PDB entry 8HVP | X-ray diffraction, 2.50 A resolution | chains A and B of the 3 polymer chains in the assembly

== Chain A (and B) ==
Name: HIV-1 protease
Source organism: Human immunodeficiency virus 1
Notes: chain B of this document is another copy of the same molecule, construct and numbering; everything in this record applies to it too
UniProt: P03369 (POL_HV1A2); residues 1-99 here correspond to UniProt positions 57-155 (UniProt number = residue number + 56)
Sequence (99 residues; each row starts with the number of its first residue):
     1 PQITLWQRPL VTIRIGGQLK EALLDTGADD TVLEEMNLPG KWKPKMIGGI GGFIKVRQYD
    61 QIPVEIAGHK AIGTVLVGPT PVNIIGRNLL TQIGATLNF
Modified / non-standard residues: Ala67 (alpha-aminobutyric acid; ABA); Ala95 (alpha-aminobutyric acid; ABA)
Differences from the reference sequence: conflict Ala67 (Cys123 in P03369), Ala95 (Cys151 in P03369)

== How chain A and chain B interact ==
Residue-residue contacts (83):
  Pro1(A) - Leu97(B)
  Pro1(A) - Asn98(B)
  Pro1(A) - Phe99(B)  hydrogen bond (backbone-backbone)
  Gln2(A) - Thr96(B)
  Gln2(A) - Leu97(B)
  Gln2(A) - Asn98(B)
  Ile3(A) - Thr96(B)
  Ile3(A) - Leu97(B)  hydrogen bond (backbone-backbone)
  Leu5(A) - Thr26(B)
  Leu5(A) - Arg87(B)  hydrogen bond (backbone-side chain)
  Leu5(A) - Leu90(B)  hydrophobic
  Leu5(A) - Thr91(B)
  Leu5(A) - Ala95(B)
  Trp6(A) - Thr91(B)
  Gln7(A) - Arg87(B)
  Arg8(A) - Asp29(B)  salt bridge
  Arg8(A) - Arg87(B)
  Pro9(A) - Thr26(B)
  Leu24(A) - Thr26(B)  hydrogen bond (backbone-side chain)
  Leu24(A) - Leu97(B)  hydrophobic
  Asp25(A) - Asp25(B)
  Asp25(A) - Thr26(B)
  Asp25(A) - Gly27(B)
  Thr26(A) - Pro9(B)
  Thr26(A) - Leu24(B)  hydrogen bond (side chain-backbone)
  Thr26(A) - Asp25(B)
  Thr26(A) - Thr26(B)  hydrogen bond (side chain-backbone)
  Thr26(A) - Leu97(B)
  Gly27(A) - Asp25(B)
  Asp29(A) - Arg8(B)  salt bridge
  Gly48(A) - Ile50(B)
  Gly49(A) - Ile50(B)
  Ile50(A) - Ile47(B)
  Ile50(A) - Gly48(B)
  Ile50(A) - Ile50(B)
  Ile50(A) - Ile54(B)
  Gly51(A) - Ile50(B)  hydrogen bond (backbone-backbone)
  Gly51(A) - Gly51(B)
  Gly51(A) - Gly52(B)
  Gly51(A) - Ile54(B)
  Gly52(A) - Gly51(B)
  Ile54(A) - Ile50(B)  hydrophobic
  Ile66(A) - Phe99(B)
  Ala67(A) - Phe99(B)
  His69(A) - Phe99(B)
  Thr80(A) - Ile50(B)
  Pro81(A) - Gly49(B)
  Pro81(A) - Ile50(B)
  Arg87(A) - Leu5(B)  hydrogen bond (side chain-backbone)
  Arg87(A) - Trp6(B)  hydrogen bond (side chain-backbone)
  Arg87(A) - Gln7(B)
  Arg87(A) - Arg8(B)
  Thr91(A) - Leu5(B)
  Thr91(A) - Trp6(B)
  Ile93(A) - Phe99(B)  hydrophobic
  Gly94(A) - Asn98(B)
  Ala95(A) - Leu5(B)
  Ala95(A) - Asn98(B)
  Ala95(A) - Phe99(B)
  Thr96(A) - Ile3(B)
  Thr96(A) - Thr96(B)
  Thr96(A) - Leu97(B)
  Thr96(A) - Asn98(B)  hydrogen bond (backbone-backbone)
  Leu97(A) - Gln2(B)
  Leu97(A) - Ile3(B)  hydrogen bond (backbone-backbone)
  Leu97(A) - Pro9(B)  hydrophobic
  Leu97(A) - Leu24(B)  hydrophobic
  Leu97(A) - Thr26(B)
  Leu97(A) - Ala95(B)
  Leu97(A) - Thr96(B)
  Leu97(A) - Leu97(B)  hydrophobic
  Asn98(A) - Gln2(B)
  Asn98(A) - Gly94(B)
  Asn98(A) - Ala95(B)
  Asn98(A) - Thr96(B)  hydrogen bond (backbone-backbone)
  Asn98(A) - Asn98(B)  hydrogen bond
  Phe99(A) - Pro1(B)
  Phe99(A) - Ile3(B)  hydrophobic
  Phe99(A) - Leu24(B)  hydrophobic
  Phe99(A) - Ala67(B)
  Phe99(A) - His69(B)
  Phe99(A) - Ile93(B)
  Phe99(A) - Ala95(B)
Other interface residues (no listed pair), chain A (39 interface residues in all): Thr4, Leu23, Val32, Ile47, Pro79, Leu90
Other interface residues (no listed pair), chain B (35 interface residues in all): Leu23, Ile66, Ile84

== In short ==
39 residues of chain A face 35 of chain B across their interface, with 13 hydrogen bonds and 2 salt bridges.
Polar contacts include Arg8(A)-Asp29(B), Leu5(A)-Arg87(B) and Leu24(A)-Thr26(B).
Chain A and chain B are both HIV-1 protease (Human immunodeficiency virus 1); the structure, Structure at
2.5-angstroms resolution of chemically synthesized human immunodeficiency virus type 1 protease complexed with
a ..., was determined by X-ray diffraction.
